3H9H - chains A and B of the 3 polymer chains in the assembly; structure by X-ray diffraction, 2.00 A resolution.

# Chain A
Molecule: HLA class I histocompatibility antigen, A-2 alpha chain
Source organism: Homo sapiens
UniProt: P01892 (1A02_HUMAN); residues 1-275 here correspond to UniProt positions 25-299 (UniProt number = residue number + 24)
Sequence (275 residues; each row starts with the number of its first residue):
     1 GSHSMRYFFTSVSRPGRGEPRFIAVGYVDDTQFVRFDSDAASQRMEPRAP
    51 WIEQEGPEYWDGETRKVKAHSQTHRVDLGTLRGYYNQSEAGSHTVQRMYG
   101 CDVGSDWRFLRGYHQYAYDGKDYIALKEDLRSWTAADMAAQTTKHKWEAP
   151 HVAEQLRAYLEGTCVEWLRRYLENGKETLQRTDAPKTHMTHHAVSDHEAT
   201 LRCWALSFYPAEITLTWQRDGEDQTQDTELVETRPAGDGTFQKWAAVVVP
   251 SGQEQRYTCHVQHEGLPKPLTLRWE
Disulfides: C101-C164, C203-C259
Differences from the reference sequence: engineered mutation P150 (Ala174 in P01892)
What the authors report for this chain:
  - mutagenesis - A150P: increased binding to TCR affinity for Tel1p-HLA-A2
  - mutagenesis - A150P: decreased binding to TCR affinity for Tax-HLA-A2

# Chain B
Molecule: Beta-2-microglobulin
Source organism: Homo sapiens
UniProt: P61769 (B2MG_HUMAN); residues 1-99 here correspond to UniProt positions 21-119 (UniProt number = residue number + 20)
Sequence (100 residues; numbered 0 to 99; the number before each row is that of its first residue; numbering starts at 0):
     0 MIQRTPKIQVYSRHPAENGKSNFLNCYVSGFHPSDIEVDLLKNGERIEKV
    50 EHSDLSFSKDWSFYLLYYTEFTPTEKDEYACRVNHVTLSQPKIVKWDRDM
Disulfides: C25-C80
Differences from the reference sequence: expression tag (0)
Swiss-Prot annotation at these positions:
  - modified residue: Q2 (Pyrrolidone carboxylic acid)
  - glycosylation: I1 (N-linked (Glc) (glycation) isoleucine), K19 (N-linked (Glc) (glycation) lysine), K41 (N-linked (Glc) (glycation) lysine), K48 (N-linked (Glc) (glycation) lysine), K58 (N-linked (Glc) (glycation) lysine), K91 (N-linked (Glc) (glycation) lysine), K94 (N-linked (Glc) (glycation) lysine)

# How chain A and chain B interact
Pairs across the interface (58; chain A residue first):
  F8(A) - S55(B)
  F8(A) - F56(B)  hydrophobic
  F9(A) - F56(B)
  T10(A) - L54(B)
  T10(A) - F56(B)
  T10(A) - F62(B)
  V12(A) - S33(B)
  I23(A) - L54(B)  hydrophobic
  V25(A) - D53(B)
  V25(A) - L54(B)
  V25(A) - S55(B)
  Y27(A) - S55(B)
  Y27(A) - Y63(B)  hydrogen bond
  Q32(A) - D53(B)  hydrogen bond
  R35(A) - D53(B)  salt bridge
  R48(A) - D53(B)  salt bridge
  S92(A) - M0(B)
  H93(A) - M0(B)
  Q96(A) - H31(B)  hydrogen bond
  Q96(A) - F56(B)
  Q96(A) - W60(B)  hydrogen bond (side chain-backbone)
  Q96(A) - F62(B)
  R97(A) - F56(B)
  Q115(A) - W60(B)
  Y116(A) - W60(B)
  A117(A) - W60(B)  hydrophobic
  D119(A) - M0(B)
  D119(A) - I1(B)
  D119(A) - H31(B)
  G120(A) - I1(B)
  G120(A) - H31(B)
  K121(A) - I1(B)
  D122(A) - W60(B)  hydrogen bond
  T190(A) - D98(B)  hydrogen bond
  H192(A) - D98(B)  salt bridge
  R202(A) - D98(B)  salt bridge
  W204(A) - D98(B)  hydrogen bond
  W204(A) - M99(B)
  V231(A) - Q8(B)
  E232(A) - K6(B)
  E232(A) - Q8(B)  hydrogen bond (backbone-side chain)
  E232(A) - Y26(B)
  E232(A) - S28(B)  hydrogen bond
  R234(A) - Q8(B)  hydrogen bond
  R234(A) - Y10(B)
  R234(A) - M99(B)  hydrogen bond (side chain-backbone)
  P235(A) - Y10(B)  hydrogen bond (backbone-side chain)
  P235(A) - N24(B)
  P235(A) - Y26(B)
  A236(A) - R12(B)  hydrogen bond (backbone-side chain)
  A236(A) - N24(B)  hydrogen bond (backbone-side chain)
  G237(A) - R12(B)
  G237(A) - L65(B)
  D238(A) - R12(B)
  Q242(A) - Y10(B)
  Q242(A) - S11(B)  hydrogen bond (side chain-backbone)
  Q242(A) - R12(B)  hydrogen bond (side chain-backbone)
  W244(A) - M99(B)  hydrogen bond (side chain-backbone)
Interface residues without a listed pair, chain A (38 interface residues in all): T94, M98, L206, T233
Interface residues without a listed pair, chain B (26 interface residues in all): H13, P14, P32, D59

# Summary
38 residues of chain A face 26 of chain B across their interface, with 17 hydrogen bonds and 4 salt bridges.
Polar pairs include R35(A)-D53(B), R48(A)-D53(B) and H192(A)-D98(B). The paper reports that A150P of chain A
increases binding to TCR affinity for Tel1p-HLA-A2; A150P of chain A reduces binding to TCR affinity for
Tax-HLA-A2.
Chain A is HLA class I histocompatibility antigen, A-2 alpha chain and chain B is Beta-2-microglobulin, both
from Homo sapiens; the structure, Human Class I MHC HLA-A2(A150P) in complex with the Tel1p peptide, was
determined by X-ray diffraction, deposited together with 3H7B, 3H9S and 3IXA.
